Entry 4X3P (X-ray diffraction, 1.80 A resolution); this record covers chains A and C.

Chain A:
Molecule: NAD-dependent protein deacetylase sirtuin-2
Source organism: Homo sapiens
Notes: EC 3.5.1.-
Reference sequence: Q8IXJ6 (SIR2_HUMAN); residues 52-355 here = UniProt positions 52-355
Amino-acid sequence (304 residues; numbered 52 to 355; the number before each row is that of its first residue):
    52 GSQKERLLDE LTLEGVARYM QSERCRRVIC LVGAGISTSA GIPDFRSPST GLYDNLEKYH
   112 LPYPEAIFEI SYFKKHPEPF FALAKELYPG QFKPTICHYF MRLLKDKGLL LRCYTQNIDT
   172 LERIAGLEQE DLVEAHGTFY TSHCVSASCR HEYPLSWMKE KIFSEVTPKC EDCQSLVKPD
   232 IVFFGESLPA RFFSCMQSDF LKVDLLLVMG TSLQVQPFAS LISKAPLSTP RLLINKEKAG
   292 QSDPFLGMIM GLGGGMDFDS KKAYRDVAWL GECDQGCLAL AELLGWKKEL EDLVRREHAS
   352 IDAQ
Unresolved in the structure: 298-304
Bound ions: Zn2+: Cys-195, Cys-200, Cys-221, Cys-224
Ligand contacts:
  - tridecanethial (3LX): Ile-93, Phe-96, Phe-119, Leu-138, Tyr-139, Pro-140, Phe-143, Ile-169, Asp-170, His-187, Phe-190, Ile-232, Val-233, Phe-235
  - carba-nicotinamide-adenine-dinucleotide (CNA): Gly-84, Ala-85, Gly-86, Ser-88, Thr-89, Ser-90, Ile-93, Pro-94, Asp-95, Phe-96, Arg-97, Ser-98, Leu-103, Gln-167, Asn-168, Ile-169, Asp-170, His-187, Gly-261, Thr-262, Ser-263, Leu-264, Val-266, Asn-286, Lys-287, Glu-288, Gly-322, Glu-323, Cys-324
UniProt features mapped onto this chain:
  - active site: His-187 (Proton acceptor)
  - binding site (NAD(+)): Ala-85 to Thr-89, Asp-95 to Arg-97, Gln-167 to Asp-170, Thr-262, Ser-263, Asn-286 to Glu-288, Cys-324
  - binding site (Zn(2+)): Cys-195, Cys-200, Cys-221, Cys-224
  - modified residue (Phosphoserine): Ser-53, Ser-100, Ser-207
  - mutagenesis: Ser-53 (S53A: Reduces deacetylase activity), Arg-97 (R97A: No effect on deacetylase activity), Ser-98 (S98A: Inhibits deacetylase activity), Ser-100 (S100A: Reduces deacetylase activity), Glu-116 (E116A: Reduces binding for the peptide inhibitor S2iL5), Glu-120 (E120A: Reduces binding for the peptide inhibitor S2iL5), Gln-167 (Q167A: Reduces deacetylase activity. Inhibits the block of entry to chromosome condensation and subsequent hyperploidy cell formation in response to mitotic stress ...), Asn-168 (N168A: Abolishes deacetylation of alpha-tubulin. Inhibits deacetylation of histone H3 at 'Lys-18' ...), Asp-170 (D170A/N: Reduces deacetylase activity), His-187 (H187Y/A: Inhibits deacetylase activity toward histone, alpha-tubulin, FZR1 and CDC20. No effect on CDK2-dependent phosphorylation ...), Phe-244 (F244A: Strongly reduces binding for the peptide inhibitor S2iL5), Gln-265 (Q265A: Reduces binding for the peptide inhibitor S2iL5), 6 further mutagenesis entries in UniProt

Chain C:
Molecule: peptide PRO-LYS-LYS-THR-GLY
Amino-acid sequence (5 residues; numbered 7 to 11; the number before each row is that of its first residue):
     7 PKKTG
Covalently attached groups: tridecanethial (3LX) linked to Lys-9

Interface between chain A and chain C:
Pairs across the interface (21):
  His-187(A) / Lys-9(C)
  Val-233(A) / Lys-9(C)  hydrogen bond (backbone-side chain)
  Phe-234(A) / Lys-9(C)
  Phe-235(A) / Lys-9(C)
  Phe-235(A) / Thr-10(C)
  Phe-235(A) / Gly-11(C)
  Gly-236(A) / Lys-8(C)
  Gly-236(A) / Lys-9(C)  hydrogen bond (backbone-backbone)
  Glu-237(A) / Lys-8(C)
  Glu-237(A) / Lys-9(C)  hydrogen bond (backbone-backbone)
  Ser-238(A) / Pro-7(C)
  Leu-239(A) / Pro-7(C)
  Leu-239(A) / Lys-9(C)
  Phe-244(A) / Pro-7(C)
  Gln-265(A) / Gly-11(C)
  Val-266(A) / Lys-9(C)
  Val-266(A) / Thr-10(C)
  Gln-267(A) / Lys-8(C)
  Gln-267(A) / Lys-9(C)
  Gln-267(A) / Thr-10(C)  hydrogen bond (backbone-backbone)
  Pro-268(A) / Lys-8(C)

Summary:
Chain A and chain C form an interface of 13 and 5 residues respectively, with 4 hydrogen bonds. Polar contacts
include Val-233(A)/Lys-9(C), Gly-236(A)/Lys-9(C) and Glu-237(A)/Lys-9(C). Ligands of chain A:
carba-nicotinamide-adenine-dinucleotide and tridecanethial. Tridecanethial is covalently linked to Lys-9(C).
Chain A is NAD-dependent protein deacetylase sirtuin-2 (Homo sapiens) and chain C is peptide
PRO-LYS-LYS-THR-GLY; the structure, Sirt2 in complex with a myristoyl peptide, was determined by X-ray
diffraction, deposited together with 4X3O.
